7Y7I - chains F and I of the 12 polymer chains in the assembly; structure by electron microscopy, 3.42 A resolution.

Chain F:
Protein: Histone H4
Source organism: Homo sapiens
UniProt: P62805 (H4_HUMAN); residues 0-102 here correspond to UniProt positions 1-103 (UniProt number = residue number + 1)
Chain sequence (106 residues; row label = number of the first residue in the row; numbers below 1 keep their minus sign (Gly-3 is residue -3)):
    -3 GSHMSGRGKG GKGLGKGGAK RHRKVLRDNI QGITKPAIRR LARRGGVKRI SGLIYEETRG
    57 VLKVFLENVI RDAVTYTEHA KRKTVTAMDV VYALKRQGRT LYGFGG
Not modelled in the structure: -3 to 24
Construct notes: expression tag (-3 to -1)
Swiss-Prot annotation at these positions:
  - DNA-binding region: Lys16 to Lys20
  - modified residue: Ser1 (N-acetylserine), Arg3 (Asymmetric dimethylarginine), Lys5 (N6-(2-hydroxyisobutyryl)lysine), Lys8 (N6-(2-hydroxyisobutyryl)lysine), Lys12 (N6-(2-hydroxyisobutyryl)lysine), Lys16 (N6-(2-hydroxyisobutyryl)lysine), Lys20 (N6,N6,N6-trimethyllysine), Lys31 (N6-(2-hydroxyisobutyryl)lysine), Lys44 (N6-(2-hydroxyisobutyryl)lysine), Ser47 (Phosphoserine), Tyr51 (Phosphotyrosine), Lys59 (N6-(2-hydroxyisobutyryl)lysine), Lys77 (N6-(2-hydroxyisobutyryl)lysine), Lys79 (N6-(2-hydroxyisobutyryl)lysine), Thr80 (Phosphothreonine), Tyr88 (Phosphotyrosine), Lys91 (N6-(2-hydroxyisobutyryl)lysine)
  - cross-link (Glycyl lysine isopeptide (Lys-Gly)): Lys12 (interchain with G-Cter in SUMO2), Lys20 (interchain with G-Cter in SUMO2), Lys31 (interchain with G-Cter in SUMO2), Lys59 (interchain with G-Cter in SUMO2), Lys79 (interchain with G-Cter in SUMO2), Lys91 (interchain with G-Cter in SUMO2)

Chain I:
Molecule: Chains: I
Source organism: synthetic construct
Sequence (143 nucleotides; each row starts with the number of its first residue):
     2 TCAGAATCCC GGTGCCGAGG CCGCTCAATT GGTCGTAGAC AGCTCTAGCA CCGCTTAAAC
    62 GCACGTACGC GCTGTCCCCC GCGTTTTAAC CGCCAAGGGG ATTACTCCCT AGTCTCCAGG
   122 CACGAGTCAG ATATATACAT CGA

How chain F and chain I interact:
Pairs across the interface - 11 pairs, chain F then chain I:
  Arg35(F) with DC81(I), salt bridge to the phosphate
  Arg45(F) with DC80(I), sugar contact; DC81(I), phosphate contact
  Ile46(F) with DC80(I), sugar contact; DC81(I), hydrogen bond to the phosphate
  Gly48(F) with DC80(I), phosphate contact
  Arg78(F) with DG101(I), phosphate contact
  Lys79(F) with DG100(I), phosphate contact; DG101(I), hydrogen bond to the phosphate
  Thr80(F) with DG100(I), phosphate contact; DG101(I), sugar contact
Also at the interface, not in a pair above, chain F (11 interface residues in all): Arg39, Lys44, Ser47, Lys77
Also at the interface, not in a pair above, chain I (5 interface residues in all): DA102

Summary:
The interface between chain F and chain I involves 11 residues on one side and 5 on the other, with 2 hydrogen
bonds and 1 salt bridge. Polar contacts include Ile46(F)-DC81(I), Lys79(F)-DG101(I) and Arg35(F)-DC81(I).
Curated annotation (UniProt) lists a DNA-binding region on chain F.
Here chain F is Histone H4 (Homo sapiens) and chain I is Chains: I (synthetic construct). Entry 7Y7I (chicken
KNL2 in complex with the CENP-A nucleosome) was determined by electron microscopy.
